PDB entry 8WLN | electron microscopy, 4.30 A resolution (low resolution: residue-level contacts below are approximate; hydrogen-bond / salt-bridge calls are withheld) | chains 0 and 9 of the 103 polymer chains in the assembly

== Chain 0 (and 9) ==
Protein: Flagellar M-ring protein
From: Salmonella enterica subsp. enterica serovar Typhimurium str. LT2
Notes: chain 9 of this document is another copy of the same molecule, construct and numbering; everything in this record applies to it too
UniProt: P15928 (FLIF_SALTY); numbering as in UniProt (aligned over 1-560)
Amino-acid sequence (560 residues; row label = number of the first residue in the row):
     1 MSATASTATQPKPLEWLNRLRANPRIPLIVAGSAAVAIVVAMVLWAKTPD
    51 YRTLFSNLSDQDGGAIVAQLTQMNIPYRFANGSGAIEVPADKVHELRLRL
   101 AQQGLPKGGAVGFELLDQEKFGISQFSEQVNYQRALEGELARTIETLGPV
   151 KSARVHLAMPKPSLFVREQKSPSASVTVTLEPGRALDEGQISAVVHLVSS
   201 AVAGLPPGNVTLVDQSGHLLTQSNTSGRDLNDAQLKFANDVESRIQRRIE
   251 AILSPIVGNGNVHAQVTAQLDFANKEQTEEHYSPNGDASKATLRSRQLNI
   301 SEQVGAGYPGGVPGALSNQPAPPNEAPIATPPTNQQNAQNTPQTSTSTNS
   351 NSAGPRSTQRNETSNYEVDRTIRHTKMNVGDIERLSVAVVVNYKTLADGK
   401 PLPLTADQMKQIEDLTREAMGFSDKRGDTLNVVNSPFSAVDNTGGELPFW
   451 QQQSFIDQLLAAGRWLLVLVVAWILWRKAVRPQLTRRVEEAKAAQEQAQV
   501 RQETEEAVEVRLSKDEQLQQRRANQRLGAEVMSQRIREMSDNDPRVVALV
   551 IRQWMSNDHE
Unresolved in the structure: 1-228, 306-352, 440-560

== Interface between chain 0 and chain 9 ==
Residue-residue contacts (102):
  F237(0) - N231(9)
  F237(0) - L235(9)
  V241(0) - L235(9)
  R244(0) - L235(9)
  R248(0) - E242(9)
  R248(0) - V266(9)
  R248(0) - T267(9)
  A251(0) - Q265(9)
  I252(0) - Q265(9)
  I252(0) - A388(9)
  P255(0) - H263(9)
  P255(0) - V390(9)
  P255(0) - F437(9)
  P255(0) - S438(9)
  I256(0) - V390(9)
  I256(0) - S435(9)
  I256(0) - S438(9)
  V257(0) - S438(9)
  G258(0) - S438(9)
  A288(0) - G286(9)
  S289(0) - P284(9)
  K290(0) - P284(9)
  A291(0) - N285(9)
  A291(0) - G286(9)
  T292(0) - Y282(9)
  T292(0) - S283(9)
  T292(0) - P284(9)
  T292(0) - N285(9)
  T292(0) - V368(9)
  L293(0) - N285(9)
  L293(0) - Y366(9)
  L293(0) - V368(9)
  R294(0) - N365(9)
  R294(0) - Y366(9)
  R294(0) - E367(9)
  R294(0) - V368(9)
  S295(0) - S364(9)
  R296(0) - E362(9)
  R296(0) - T363(9)
  R296(0) - S364(9)
  Q297(0) - E362(9)
  Q297(0) - T363(9)
  L298(0) - R360(9)
  L298(0) - N361(9)
  L298(0) - E362(9)
  N299(0) - R360(9)
  N299(0) - N361(9)
  I300(0) - Q359(9)
  I300(0) - R360(9)
  S301(0) - T358(9)
  E302(0) - S357(9)
  E302(0) - T358(9)
  Q303(0) - R356(9)
  V304(0) - A353(9)
  V304(0) - G354(9)
  V304(0) - P355(9)
  V304(0) - R356(9)
  G305(0) - G354(9)
  E367(0) - Y282(9)
  V368(0) - Y282(9)
  D369(0) - E280(9)
  D369(0) - Y282(9)
  R370(0) - T278(9)
  R370(0) - E279(9)
  R370(0) - E280(9)
  T371(0) - Q277(9)
  T371(0) - T278(9)
  T371(0) - E279(9)
  I372(0) - E276(9)
  I372(0) - Q277(9)
  I372(0) - T278(9)
  R373(0) - K275(9)
  R373(0) - E276(9)
  R373(0) - Q277(9)
  R373(0) - M377(9)
  H374(0) - N274(9)
  H374(0) - K275(9)
  H374(0) - E276(9)
  T375(0) - N274(9)
  T375(0) - K275(9)
  K376(0) - A273(9)
  K376(0) - N274(9)
  M377(0) - A273(9)
  N378(0) - Q234(9)
  N378(0) - F272(9)
  V379(0) - N231(9)
  Q411(0) - S435(9)
  D414(0) - N431(9)
  L415(0) - V433(9)
  E418(0) - T267(9)
  E418(0) - S386(9)
  E418(0) - V387(9)
  E418(0) - A388(9)
  E418(0) - T429(9)
  E418(0) - N431(9)
  A419(0) - T267(9)
  G421(0) - T267(9)
  G421(0) - R384(9)
  G421(0) - S386(9)
  S423(0) - R384(9)
  R426(0) - Q269(9)
  R426(0) - R384(9)
Other interface residues (no listed pair), chain 0 (52 interface residues in all): D240, G380, F422
Other interface residues (no listed pair), chain 9 (56 interface residues in all): D232, H281, L430, N434, P436

== Summary ==
52 residues of chain 0 and 56 residues of chain 9 are in contact.
Both chains are Flagellar M-ring protein (Salmonella enterica subsp. enterica serovar Typhimurium str. LT2).
Entry 8WLN (Cryo-EM structure of the MS ring with export apparatus and proximal rod within the motor-hook
complex ...) was determined by electron microscopy, deposited together with 8WHT, 8WIW, 8WK3, 8WK4, 8WKI, 8WKK
and 11 further entries.
